8AT4 - chains E and H of the 8 polymer chains in the assembly; structure by electron microscopy, 33.00 A resolution (very low resolution: no residue pairs are listed; an interface is given only as per-side residue counts).

# Chain E
Molecule: HAUS augmin like complex subunit 2 L homeolog
From: Xenopus laevis
Reference sequence: Q6INL9 (Q6INL9_XENLA); residues 1-222 here = UniProt positions 1-222
Sequence (222 residues; each row starts with the number of its first residue):
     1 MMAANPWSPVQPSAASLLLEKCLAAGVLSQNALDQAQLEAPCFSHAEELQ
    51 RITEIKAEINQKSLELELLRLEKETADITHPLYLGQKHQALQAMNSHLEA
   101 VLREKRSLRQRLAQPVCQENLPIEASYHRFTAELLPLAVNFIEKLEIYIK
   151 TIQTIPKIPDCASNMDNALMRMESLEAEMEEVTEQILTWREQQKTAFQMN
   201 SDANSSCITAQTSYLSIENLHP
Disordered / not traced: 115-119

# Chain H
Molecule: HAUS augmin-like complex subunit 8
From: Xenopus laevis
Reference sequence: Q0IHJ3 (HAUS8_XENLA); residue numbers follow UniProt; this construct covers 1-367
Sequence (367 residues; row label = number of the first residue in the row):
     1 MSEAGVAPIEDGSQNSSGGSSGDAALKKSKGGAKVVKSRYMQIGRSKVSK
    51 NSLANTTVCSGGKVPERGSGGTPTRRSLAPHKAKITAAVPLPALDGSIFT
   101 KEDLQSTLLDGHRIARPDLDLSVINDRTLQKITPRPVVTSEQKKPKRDTT
   151 PVNLVPEDMVEMIESQTLLLTYLTIKMQKNLFRLEEKAERNLLLVNDQKD
   201 QLQETIHMMKRDLTLLQREERLRDLIEKQDEVLTPVVTSKDPFKDNYTTF
   251 ATALDSTRHQLAIKNIHITGNRHRYLEELQKHLAITKSLLEEIMPSHASE
   301 NAESFDTIKDLENIVLKTDEELARSFRQILDLSFKVNKEISLQSQKAVEE
   351 TCESALVRQWYFDGSLP
Disordered / not traced: 1-154, 260-269

# How chain E and chain H interact
At this resolution (33 A) residue pairs are not listed: 49 residues of chain E and 47 of chain H lie at the interface.

# Overview
The interface between chain E and chain H involves 49 residues on one side and 47 on the other.
Chain E is HAUS augmin like complex subunit 2 L homeolog and chain H is HAUS augmin-like complex subunit 8,
both from Xenopus laevis; the structure, Structure of the augmin holocomplex in closed conformation, was
determined by electron microscopy, deposited together with 8AT2 and 8AT3.
